PDB entry 4V9F | X-ray diffraction, 2.40 A resolution | chains 0 and 3 of the 34 polymer chains in the assembly

== Chain 0 ==
Molecule: 23S Ribosomal RNA
From: Haloarcula marismortui
Sequence (2910 nucleotides; row label = number of the first residue in the row):
     8 ACUAUGCCAGCUGGUGGAUUGCUCGGCUCAGGCGCUGAUGAAGGACGUGC
    58 CAAGCUGCGAUAAGCUGUGGGGAGCCGCACGGAGGCGAAGAACCACAGAU
   108 UUCCGAAUGAGAAUCUCUCUAACAAUUGCUUCGCGCAAUGAGGAACCCCG
   158 AGAACUGAAACAUCUCAGUAUCGGGAGGAACAGAAAACGCAACGUGAUGU
   208 CGUUAGUAACCGCGAGUGAACGCGAUACAGCCCAAACCGAAGCCCUCACG
   258 GGCAAUGUGGUGUCAGGGCUACCUCUCAUCAGCCGACCGUCUUCACGAAG
   308 UCUCUUGGAAUAGAGCGUGAUACAGGGUGACAACCCCGUACUGAAGACCA
   358 GUACGCUGUGCGGUAGUGCCAGAGUAGCGGGGGUUGGAUAUCCCUCGCGA
   408 AUAACGCAGGCAUCGACUGCGAAGGCUAAACACAACCUGAGACCGAUAGU
   458 GAACAAGUAGUGUGAACGAACGCUGCAAAGUACCCUCAGAAGGGAGGCGA
   508 AAUAGAGCAUGAAAUCAGUUGGCGAUCGAGCGACAGGGCAUACAAGGUCC
   558 CUUGACGAAUGACCGAGACGCGAGUCUCCAGUAAGACUCACGGGAAGCCG
   608 AUGUUCUGUCGUACGUUUUGAAAAACGAGCCAGGGAGUGUGUCUGUAUGG
   658 CAAGUCUAACCGGAGUAUCCGGGGAGGCACAGGGAAACCGACAUGGCCGC
   708 AGGGCUUUGCCCGAGGGCCGCCGUCUUCAAGGGCGGGGAGCCAUGUGGAC
   758 ACGACCCGAAUCCGGACGAUCUACGCAUGGACAAGAUGAAGCGUGCCGAA
   808 AGGCACGUGGAAGUCUGUUAGAGUUGGUGUCCUACAAUACCCUCUCGUGA
   858 UCUAUGUGUAGGGGUGAAAGGCCCAUCGAGUCCGGCAACAGCUGGUUCCA
   908 AUCGAAACAUGUCGAAGCAUGACCUCCGCCGAGGUAGUCUGUGAGGUAGA
   958 GCGACCGAUUGGUGUGUCCGCCUCCGAGAGGAGUCGGCCCUCCUGUCAAA
  1008 CUCCAAACUUACAGACGCUGUUUGACGCGGGGAUUCCGGUGCGCGGGGUA
  1058 AGCCUGUGUACCAGGAGGGGAACAACCCAGAGAUAGGUUAAGGUCCCCAA
  1108 GUGUGGAUUAAGUGUAAUCCUCUGAAGGUGGUCUCGAGCCCUAGACAGCC
  1158 GGGAGGUGAGCUUAGAAGCAGCUACCCUCUAAGAAAAGCGUAACAGCUUA
  1208 CCGGCCGAGGUUUGAGGCGCCCAAAAUGAUCGGGACUCAAAUCCACCACC
  1258 GAGACCUGUCCGUACCACUCAUACUGGUAAUCGAGUAGAUUGGCGCUCUA
  1308 AUUGGAUGGAAGCAGGGGCGAGAGCUCCUGUGGACCGAUUAGUGACGAAA
  1358 AUCCUGGCCAUAGUAGCAGCGAUAGUCGGGUGAGAACCCCGACGGCCUAA
  1408 UGGAUAAGGGUUCCUCAGCACUGCUGAUCAGCUGAGGGUUAGCCGGUCCU
  1458 AAGUCUCACCGCAACUCGACUGAGACGAAAUGGGAAACAGGUUAAUAUUC
  1508 CUGUGCCAUCAUGCAGUGAAAGUUGACGCCCUGGGGUCGAUCACGCCGGG
  1558 CAUUCGCCCGGUCGAACCGUCCAACUCCGUGGAAGCCGUAAUGGCAGGAA
  1608 GCGGACGAACGGCGGCAUAGGGAAACGUGAUUCAACCUGGGGCCCAUGAA
  1658 AAGACGAGCAUGAUGUCCGUACCGAGAACCGACACAGGUGUCCAUGGCGG
  1708 CGAAAGCCAAGGCCUGUCGGGAGCAACCAACGUUAGGGAAUUCGGCAAGU
  1758 UAGUCCCGUACCUUCGGAAGAAGGGAUGCCUGCUCCGGAACGGAGCAGGU
  1808 CGCAGUGACUCGGAAGCUCGGACUGUCUAGUAACAACAUAGGUGACCGCA
  1858 AAUCCGCAAGGACUCGUACGGUCACUGAAUCCUGCCCAGUGCAGGUAUCU
  1908 GAACACCUCGUACAAGAGGACGAAGGACCUGUCAACGGCGGGGGUAACUA
  1958 UGACCCUCUUAAGGUAGCGUAGUACCUUGCCGCAUCAGUAGCGGCUUGCA
  2008 UGAAUGGAUUAACCAGAGCUUCACUGUCCCAACGUUGGGCCCGGUGAACU
  2058 GUACAUUCCAGUGCGGAGUCUGGAGACACCCAGGGGGAAGCGAAGACCCU
  2108 AUGGAGCUUUACUGCAGGCUGUCGCUGAGACGUGGUCGCCGAUGUGCAGC
  2158 AUAGGUAGGAGACACUACACAGGUACCCGCGCUAGCGGGCCACCGAGUCA
  2208 ACAGUGAAAUACUACCCGUCGGUGACUGCGACUCUCACUCCGGGAGGAGG
  2258 ACACCGAUAGCCGGGCAGUUUGACUGGGGCGGUACGCGCUCGAAAAGAUA
  2308 UCGAGCGCGCCCUAUGGUCAUCUCAGCCGGGACAGAGACCCGGCGAAGAG
  2358 UGCAAGAGCAAAAGAUGACUUGACAGUGUUCUUCCCAACGAGGAACGCUG
  2408 ACGCGAAAGCGUGGUCUAGCGAACCAAUUAGCCUGCUUGAUGCGGGCAAU
  2458 UGAUGACAGAAAAGCUACCCUAGGGAUAACAGAGUCGUCACUCGCAAGAG
  2508 CACAUAUCGACCGAGUGGCUUGCUACCUCGAUGUCGGUUCCCUCCAUCCU
  2558 GCCCGUGCAGAAGCGGGCAAGGGUGAGGUUGUUCGCCUAUUAAAGGAGGU
  2608 CGUGAGCUGGGUUUAGACCGUCGUGAGACAGGUCGGCUGCUAUCUACUGG
  2658 GUGUGUAAUGGUGUCUGACAAGAACGACCGUAUAGUACGAGAGGAACUAC
  2708 GGUUGGUGGCCACUGGUGUACCGGUUGUUCGAGAGAGCACGUGCCGGGUA
  2758 GCCACGCCACACGGGGUAAGAGCUGAACGCAUCUAAGCUCGAAACCCACU
  2808 UGGAAAAGAGACACCGCCGAGGUCCCGCGUACAAGACGCGGUCGAUAGAC
  2858 UCGGGGUGUGCGCGUCGAGGUAACGAGACGUUAAGCCCACGAGCACUAAC
  2908 AGACCAAAGC
Disordered / not traced: 973-995, 1953-1955, 2150-2225
Modified / non-standard residues: 1MA (6-hydro-1-methyladenosine-5'-monophosphate) at position 628, OMU (o2'-methyluridine 5'-monophosphate) at position 2587, OMG (o2'-methylguanosine-5'-monophosphate) at position 2588, UR3 (3-methyluridine-5'-monophoshate) at position 2619, PSU (pseudouridine-5'-monophosphate) at position 2621
Bound ions: Mg2+ site 1 near G28 (its only coordinating residue here); Na+ site 1: C40, G41, C443; Na+ site 2 near G56 (its only coordinating residue here); Na+ site 3: G66, U108; Mg2+ site 2 near U115 (its only coordinating residue here); Na+ site 4: C130, U146; Na+ site 5: C141, G142; Mg2+ site 3: G147, A183 (shared with 1 residue of chain M); Mg2+ site 4: C162, U2276; Mg2+ site 5: G164, A169; Na+ site 6: A165, A166, A167; Mg2+ site 6: A166, G219; 98 more Mg2+ sites not listed; 64 more Na+ sites not listed; 2 more K+ sites not listed

== Chain 3 ==
Molecule: 50S ribosomal protein L44e
From: Haloarcula marismortui
UniProt: P32411 (RL44E_HALMA); numbering as in UniProt (aligned over 1-92)
Chain sequence (92 residues; numbered 1 to 92; the number before each row is that of its first residue):
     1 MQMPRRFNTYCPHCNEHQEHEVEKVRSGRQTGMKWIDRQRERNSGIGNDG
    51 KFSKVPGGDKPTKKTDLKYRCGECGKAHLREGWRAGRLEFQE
Bound ions: Cd2+: Cys11, Cys14, Cys71, Cys74; Mg2+: Gly45, Gly47, Asp49

== How chain 0 and chain 3 interact ==
Residue-residue contacts (121; chain 0 residue first):
  A169(0) - Asn48(3)  hydrogen bond to the sugar
  U170(0) - Asn48(3)  sugar contact
  U170(0) - Gly50(3)  hydrogen bond to the sugar
  C218(0) - Trp35(3)  phosphate contact
  C218(0) - Gln39(3)  hydrogen bond to the phosphate
  C218(0) - Asn43(3)  hydrogen bond to the phosphate
  G219(0) - Gln39(3)  hydrogen bond to the phosphate
  G219(0) - Lys51(3)  phosphate contact
  G219(0) - Lys54(3)  hydrogen bond to the sugar
  C220(0) - Trp35(3)  base contact
  C220(0) - Lys51(3)  salt bridge to the phosphate
  G389(0) - Ile46(3)  phosphate contact
  G390(0) - Gly45(3)  phosphate contact
  G390(0) - Ile46(3)  hydrogen bond to the phosphate
  A395(0) - Trp35(3)  sugar contact
  A395(0) - Arg42(3)  hydrogen bond to the phosphate
  U396(0) - Trp35(3)  phosphate contact
  U396(0) - Arg38(3)  salt bridge to the phosphate
  U396(0) - Arg42(3)  salt bridge to the phosphate
  C735(0) - Tyr10(3)  base contact
  C735(0) - Asn15(3)  hydrogen bond to the base
  A1922(0) - Met33(3)  base contact
  G1923(0) - Thr31(3)  hydrogen bond to the sugar
  G1923(0) - Met33(3)  sugar contact
  A1924(0) - Arg29(3)  hydrogen bond to the phosphate
  G1925(0) - Arg29(3)  salt bridge to the phosphate
  U2120(0) - Asn48(3)  hydrogen bond to the sugar
  U2120(0) - Ser53(3)  phosphate contact
  G2121(0) - Gly47(3)  hydrogen bond to the phosphate
  G2121(0) - Asn48(3)  phosphate contact
  G2121(0) - Ser53(3)  hydrogen bond to the phosphate
  C2122(0) - Ile46(3)  phosphate contact
  C2122(0) - Gly47(3)  hydrogen bond to the phosphate
  G2316(0) - Pro61(3)  sugar contact
  C2317(0) - Pro61(3)  phosphate contact
  C2317(0) - Thr62(3)  hydrogen bond to the phosphate
  C2317(0) - Arg84(3)  salt bridge to the phosphate
  C2318(0) - Ala85(3)  phosphate contact
  C2318(0) - Gly86(3)  hydrogen bond to the phosphate
  C2319(0) - Met1(3)  hydrogen bond to the phosphate
  U2320(0) - Met1(3)  phosphate contact
  U2320(0) - Gln2(3)  hydrogen bond to the phosphate
  U2320(0) - Pro4(3)  sugar contact
  U2320(0) - Gln91(3)  hydrogen bond to the sugar
  A2321(0) - Gln2(3)  phosphate contact
  A2321(0) - Gln91(3)  hydrogen bond to the phosphate
  U2378(0) - Phe7(3)  sugar contact
  U2378(0) - Asn8(3)  hydrogen bond to the phosphate
  G2379(0) - Thr9(3)  hydrogen bond to the phosphate
  G2379(0) - His17(3)  salt bridge to the phosphate
  A2380(0) - Met1(3)  base contact
  C2381(0) - Thr9(3)  sugar contact
  C2381(0) - Tyr10(3)  sugar contact
  C2381(0) - Arg80(3)  hydrogen bond to the sugar
  A2382(0) - Tyr10(3)  sugar contact
  A2382(0) - Pro12(3)  sugar contact
  A2382(0) - Arg80(3)  salt bridge to the phosphate
  G2407(0) - Tyr10(3)  hydrogen bond to the sugar
  G2407(0) - Asn15(3)  hydrogen bond to the sugar
  A2408(0) - Tyr10(3)  sugar contact
  A2408(0) - Asn15(3)  sugar contact
  A2408(0) - Glu16(3)  sugar contact
  A2408(0) - His17(3)  hydrogen bond to the sugar
  C2409(0) - His17(3)  hydrogen bond to the sugar
  C2427(0) - Lys60(3)  hydrogen bond to the base
  C2427(0) - Arg84(3)  salt bridge to the phosphate
  G2428(0) - Lys60(3)  hydrogen bond to the base
  G2428(0) - Lys64(3)  salt bridge to the phosphate
  G2428(0) - Arg84(3)  salt bridge to the phosphate
  C2431(0) - Lys51(3)  sugar contact
  C2432(0) - Ile36(3)  phosphate contact
  A2433(0) - Gln30(3)  sugar contact
  A2433(0) - Lys34(3)  phosphate contact
  A2434(0) - Ser27(3)  sugar contact
  A2434(0) - Gly28(3)  hydrogen bond to the phosphate
  A2434(0) - Gln30(3)  phosphate contact
  A2434(0) - Lys34(3)  salt bridge to the phosphate
  U2435(0) - Val25(3)  sugar contact
  U2435(0) - Gly28(3)  phosphate contact
  U2435(0) - Lys68(3)  hydrogen bond to the phosphate
  U2435(0) - Leu79(3)  base contact
  U2436(0) - Lys68(3)  salt bridge to the phosphate
  U2436(0) - Ala77(3)  hydrogen bond to the sugar
  U2436(0) - His78(3)  sugar contact
  U2436(0) - Leu79(3)  sugar contact
  A2437(0) - His13(3)  sugar contact
  A2437(0) - Arg70(3)  salt bridge to the phosphate
  A2437(0) - Lys76(3)  phosphate contact
  A2437(0) - Ala77(3)  hydrogen bond to the phosphate
  G2438(0) - Lys76(3)  phosphate contact
  C2450(0) - Met33(3)  phosphate contact
  G2451(0) - Thr31(3)  hydrogen bond to the phosphate
  G2451(0) - Met33(3)  phosphate contact
  G2451(0) - Lys34(3)  salt bridge to the phosphate
  G2451(0) - Trp35(3)  phosphate contact
  G2451(0) - Arg38(3)  hydrogen bond to the sugar
  G2452(0) - Lys34(3)  phosphate contact
  G2452(0) - Trp35(3)  hydrogen bond to the phosphate
  A2456(0) - Leu79(3)  base contact
  U2457(0) - Arg80(3)  hydrogen bond to the sugar
  U2457(0) - Glu81(3)  phosphate contact
  U2457(0) - Gly82(3)  hydrogen bond to the phosphate
  U2458(0) - Lys64(3)  phosphate contact
  U2458(0) - Thr65(3)  sugar contact
  U2458(0) - Asp66(3)  sugar contact
  U2458(0) - Gly82(3)  hydrogen bond to the phosphate
  G2459(0) - Lys63(3)  hydrogen bond to the phosphate
  G2459(0) - Lys64(3)  hydrogen bond to the phosphate
  A2460(0) - Gly58(3)  sugar contact
  A2460(0) - Asp59(3)  phosphate contact
  A2460(0) - Lys60(3)  hydrogen bond to the phosphate
  A2460(0) - Lys63(3)  salt bridge to the phosphate
  U2461(0) - Gly58(3)  phosphate contact
  U2461(0) - Asp59(3)  hydrogen bond to the phosphate
  U2461(0) - Lys60(3)  phosphate contact
  G2462(0) - Lys60(3)  hydrogen bond to the base
  G2462(0) - Pro61(3)  base contact
  A2468(0) - Asn48(3)  hydrogen bond to the base
  A2468(0) - Gly50(3)  hydrogen bond to the base
  A2468(0) - Ser53(3)  base contact
  A2468(0) - Lys54(3)  salt bridge to the phosphate
Other interface residues (no listed pair), chain 0 (54 interface residues in all): G2400, G2426
Other interface residues (no listed pair), chain 3 (63 interface residues in all): Met3, Arg26, Gly32, Ser44, Asp49, Gly57, Trp83

== In short ==
54 residues of chain 0 and 63 residues of chain 3 are in contact; the contacts include 47 hydrogen bonds and
16 salt bridges. Among the polar pairs are C735(0)-Asn15(3), C2427(0)-Lys60(3) and G2428(0)-Lys60(3). C40(0),
G41(0) and C443(0) coordinate Na+ site 1.
Chain 0 is 23S Ribosomal RNA and chain 3 is 50S ribosomal protein L44e, both from Haloarcula marismortui; the
structure, The re-refined crystal structure of the Haloarcula marismortui large ribosomal subunit at 2.4
Angstrom resolution: more ..., was determined by X-ray diffraction.
